Entry 4UO0 (X-ray diffraction, 1.90 A resolution); this record covers chains E and F of the 6 polymer chains in the assembly.

[Chain E]
Protein: Hemagglutinin
Source organism: Influenza A virus (A/EQUINE/RICHMOND/1/2007)(H3N8))
UniProt: C3TUR9 (C3TUR9_9INFA); residues 1-329 here correspond to UniProt positions 18-346 (UniProt number = residue number + 17)
Chain sequence (329 residues; row label = number of the first residue in the row):
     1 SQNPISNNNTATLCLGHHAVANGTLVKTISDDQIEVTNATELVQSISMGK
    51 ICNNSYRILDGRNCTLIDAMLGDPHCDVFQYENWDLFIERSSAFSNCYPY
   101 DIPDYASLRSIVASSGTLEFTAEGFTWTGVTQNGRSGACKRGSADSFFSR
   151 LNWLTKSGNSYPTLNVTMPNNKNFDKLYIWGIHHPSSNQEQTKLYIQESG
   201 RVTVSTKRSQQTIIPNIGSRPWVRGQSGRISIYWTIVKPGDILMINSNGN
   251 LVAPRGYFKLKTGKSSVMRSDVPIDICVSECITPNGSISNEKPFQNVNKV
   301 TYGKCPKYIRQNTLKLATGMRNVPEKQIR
Disordered / not traced: 326-329
Cystine bridges: Cys-52/Cys-277, Cys-64/Cys-76, Cys-97/Cys-139, Cys-281/Cys-305
Covalently attached groups: glycan linked to Asn-8, Asn-165; N-acetylglucosamine (NAG) linked to Asn-22, Asn-38, Asn-53, Asn-63, Asn-285
What the authors report for this chain:
  - specificity-determining residues: Trp-222

[Chain F]
Protein: Hemagglutinin
Source organism: Influenza A virus (A/EQUINE/RICHMOND/1/2007)(H3N8))
UniProt: C3TUR9 (C3TUR9_9INFA); residues 1-172 here correspond to UniProt positions 347-518 (UniProt number = residue number + 346)
Chain sequence (172 residues; each row starts with the number of its first residue):
     1 GIFGAIAGFIENGWEGMVDGWYGFRYQNSEGTGQAADLKSTQTAIDQINE
    51 KLNRVIERTNEKFHQIEKEFSEVEGRIQDLEKYVEDTKIDLWSYNAELLV
   101 ALENQHTIDLTDAEMNKLFEKTRRQLRENAEDMGGGCFKIYHKCDNACIG
   151 SIRNGTYDHYIYRDEALNNRFQ
Covalently attached groups: glycan linked to Asn-154
What the authors report for this chain:
  - post-translational modification sites: Asn-154 (proposed by the authors, not directly observed)

[How chain E and chain F interact]
Contacting residue pairs (144; chain E residue first):
  Asn-8(E) / Lys-143(F)
  Asn-9(E) / Tyr-141(F)
  Asn-9(E) / His-142(F)  hydrogen bond (backbone-backbone)
  Asn-9(E) / Lys-143(F)  hydrogen bond (backbone-backbone)
  Asn-9(E) / Asn-169(F)
  Thr-10(E) / Ile-140(F)
  Thr-10(E) / His-142(F)
  Ala-11(E) / Gln-27(F)
  Ala-11(E) / Asn-28(F)
  Ala-11(E) / Phe-138(F)
  Ala-11(E) / Lys-139(F)
  Ala-11(E) / Ile-140(F)  hydrogen bond (backbone-backbone)
  Ala-11(E) / His-142(F)
  Ala-11(E) / Cys-144(F)  hydrophobic
  Thr-12(E) / Tyr-26(F)
  Thr-12(E) / Gln-27(F)  hydrogen bond (backbone-backbone)
  Thr-12(E) / Met-133(F)
  Thr-12(E) / Phe-138(F)
  Leu-13(E) / Phe-24(F)  hydrophobic
  Leu-13(E) / Arg-25(F)
  Leu-13(E) / Tyr-26(F)  hydrophobic
  Leu-13(E) / Thr-122(F)
  Leu-13(E) / Cys-137(F)
  Leu-13(E) / Phe-138(F)  hydrogen bond (backbone-backbone)
  Leu-13(E) / Ile-140(F)  hydrophobic
  Leu-13(E) / Ile-152(F)  hydrophobic
  Cys-14(E) / Trp-14(F)
  Cys-14(E) / Phe-24(F)
  Cys-14(E) / Arg-25(F)  hydrogen bond (backbone-backbone)
  Cys-14(E) / Gly-136(F)
  Cys-14(E) / Cys-137(F)  disulfide
  Leu-15(E) / Ile-10(F)
  Leu-15(E) / Trp-14(F)
  Leu-15(E) / Gly-23(F)
  Leu-15(E) / Phe-24(F)  hydrophobic
  Leu-15(E) / Met-115(F)  hydrophobic
  Leu-15(E) / Leu-118(F)
  Leu-15(E) / Phe-119(F)  hydrophobic
  Leu-15(E) / Thr-122(F)
  Leu-15(E) / Gly-136(F)  hydrogen bond (backbone-backbone)
  Leu-15(E) / Phe-138(F)  hydrophobic
  Gly-16(E) / Trp-14(F)
  Gly-16(E) / Met-17(F)
  Gly-16(E) / Tyr-22(F)
  Gly-16(E) / Gly-23(F)  hydrogen bond (backbone-backbone)
  Gly-16(E) / Met-115(F)
  His-17(E) / Ile-6(F)
  His-17(E) / Ile-10(F)
  His-17(E) / Asn-12(F)
  His-17(E) / Gly-13(F)
  His-17(E) / Trp-14(F)  hydrogen bond (backbone-backbone)
  His-17(E) / Met-17(F)
  His-17(E) / Trp-21(F)
  His-17(E) / Met-115(F)
  His-18(E) / Trp-14(F)
  His-18(E) / Met-17(F)
  His-18(E) / Gly-20(F)
  His-18(E) / Trp-21(F)  hydrogen bond (backbone-backbone)
  Ala-19(E) / Gly-13(F)
  Ala-19(E) / Trp-14(F)  hydrogen bond (backbone-backbone)
  Ala-19(E) / Glu-15(F)
  Val-20(E) / Glu-15(F)
  Ala-21(E) / Glu-15(F)
  Val-26(E) / Asn-104(F)
  Lys-27(E) / Glu-97(F)  salt bridge
  Lys-27(E) / Ala-101(F)
  Lys-27(E) / Asn-104(F)  hydrogen bond (backbone-side chain)
  Thr-28(E) / Ala-101(F)
  Thr-28(E) / Asn-104(F)
  Thr-28(E) / Gln-105(F)  hydrogen bond
  Ile-29(E) / Ala-101(F)
  Ile-29(E) / Leu-102(F)  hydrophobic
  Ile-29(E) / Gln-105(F)  hydrogen bond (backbone-side chain)
  Ser-30(E) / Gln-105(F)  hydrogen bond (backbone-side chain)
  Val-36(E) / Ile-108(F)  hydrophobic
  Leu-42(E) / Leu-52(F)  hydrophobic
  Leu-42(E) / Val-100(F)  hydrophobic
  Tyr-56(E) / Glu-61(F)  hydrogen bond
  Arg-109(E) / Glu-67(F)  salt bridge
  Ser-110(E) / His-64(F)  hydrogen bond
  Lys-264(E) / Phe-63(F)
  Ser-265(E) / His-64(F)
  Ser-266(E) / His-64(F)  hydrogen bond
  Arg-269(E) / Glu-67(F)  salt bridge
  Asn-290(E) / Thr-59(F)
  Lys-292(E) / Thr-59(F)
  Pro-293(E) / Ile-56(F)  hydrophobic
  Pro-293(E) / Arg-58(F)
  Phe-294(E) / Ala-96(F)  hydrophobic
  Lys-299(E) / Lys-68(F)  hydrogen bond (backbone-side chain)
  Lys-299(E) / Glu-85(F)
  Lys-299(E) / Ile-89(F)
  Val-300(E) / Lys-68(F)
  Tyr-302(E) / Lys-62(F)
  Tyr-302(E) / Phe-63(F)
  Gly-303(E) / Asn-60(F)
  Gly-303(E) / Glu-61(F)
  Gly-303(E) / Lys-62(F)  hydrogen bond (backbone-backbone)
  Lys-304(E) / Thr-59(F)
  Lys-304(E) / Asn-60(F)
  Lys-304(E) / Glu-61(F)
  Cys-305(E) / Thr-59(F)
  Cys-305(E) / Asn-60(F)  hydrogen bond (backbone-backbone)
  Pro-306(E) / Thr-59(F)
  Lys-307(E) / Ile-56(F)
  Lys-307(E) / Trp-92(F)
  Tyr-308(E) / Ile-89(F)  hydrophobic
  Ile-309(E) / Trp-92(F)
  Ile-309(E) / Ser-93(F)
  Ile-309(E) / Ala-96(F)  hydrophobic
  Arg-310(E) / Asp-86(F)  salt bridge
  Arg-310(E) / Ile-89(F)
  Arg-310(E) / Asp-90(F)  salt bridge
  Arg-310(E) / Ser-93(F)  hydrogen bond (backbone-side chain)
  Gln-311(E) / Ser-93(F)  hydrogen bond (side chain-backbone)
  Gln-311(E) / Glu-97(F)  hydrogen bond
  Leu-314(E) / Ala-96(F)  hydrophobic
  Leu-314(E) / Glu-97(F)
  Lys-315(E) / Val-100(F)
  Lys-315(E) / Asn-104(F)  hydrogen bond (backbone-side chain)
  Leu-316(E) / Leu-52(F)  hydrophobic
  Leu-316(E) / Glu-103(F)
  Leu-316(E) / Asn-104(F)
  Ala-317(E) / Asn-104(F)  hydrogen bond (backbone-side chain)
  Thr-318(E) / Trp-21(F)
  Thr-318(E) / Ile-48(F)
  Gly-319(E) / Thr-107(F)
  Met-320(E) / Ile-6(F)  hydrophobic
  Met-320(E) / Trp-21(F)
  Met-320(E) / Tyr-22(F)
  Met-320(E) / Thr-111(F)
  Arg-321(E) / Ala-7(F)
  Arg-321(E) / Ile-108(F)
  Val-323(E) / Ala-7(F)  hydrophobic
  Val-323(E) / Glu-11(F)
  Val-323(E) / Asn-12(F)
  Val-323(E) / Gly-13(F)  hydrogen bond (backbone-backbone)
  Pro-324(E) / Asn-12(F)
  Pro-324(E) / Glu-15(F)
  Glu-325(E) / Asn-12(F)
  Glu-325(E) / Gly-13(F)
  Glu-325(E) / Trp-14(F)
  Glu-325(E) / Glu-15(F)  hydrogen bond (side chain-backbone)
  Glu-325(E) / Gly-16(F)
Other interface residues (no listed pair), chain E (59 interface residues in all): Ser-6, Ala-113, Ser-114, Thr-301
Other interface residues (no listed pair), chain F (70 interface residues in all): Ser-29, Glu-57, Gln-65, Glu-69, Ile-149, Glu-165
Inter-chain disulfides: Cys-14(E)/Cys-137(F)

[Overview]
The interface between chain E and chain F involves 59 residues on one side and 70 on the other; the contacts
include 1 disulfide bond, 28 hydrogen bonds and 5 salt bridges. Polar pairs include Lys-27(E)/Glu-97(F),
Arg-109(E)/Glu-67(F) and Arg-269(E)/Glu-67(F). The paper reports the specificity determinant Trp-222(E); a
modification site at Asn-154(F).
Here chain E is Hemagglutinin and chain F is Hemagglutinin, both from Influenza A virus
(A/EQUINE/RICHMOND/1/2007)(H3N8)). Entry 4UO0 (Structure of the A_Equine_Richmond_07 H3 haemagglutinin) was
determined by X-ray diffraction together with 4UNW, 4UNX, 4UNY, 4UNZ, 4UO1, 4UO2 and 8 further entries from
the same study.
